PDB entry 7MPW | X-ray diffraction, 3.00 A resolution | chains B and C of the 6 polymer chains in the assembly

== Chain B (and C) ==
Protein: BMC domain-containing protein
Source organism: Escherichia coli
Notes: chain C of this document is another copy of the same molecule, construct and numbering; everything in this record applies to it too
UniProtKB: Q8G9V6 (Q8G9V6_ECOLX); residues 1-94 here = UniProt positions 1-94
Amino-acid sequence (101 residues; each row starts with the number of its first residue; numbers below 1 keep their minus sign (Met-6 is residue -6)):
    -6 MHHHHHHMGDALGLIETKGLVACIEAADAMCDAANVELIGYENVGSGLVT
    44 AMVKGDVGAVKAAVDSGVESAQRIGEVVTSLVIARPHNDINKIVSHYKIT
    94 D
Unresolved in the structure: -6 to 2, 84-94 (chain C: -6 to 2, 82-94)
Differences from the reference sequence: initiating methionine (-6); expression tag (-5 to 0); engineered mutation Asp25 (Lys in Q8G9V6)

== Interface between chain B and chain C ==
Pairs across the interface (35):
  Leu7(B) - Val14(C)  hydrophobic
  Leu7(B) - Ile17(C)  hydrophobic
  Glu9(B) - Gly12(C)
  Glu9(B) - Leu13(C)  hydrogen bond (side chain-backbone)
  Glu9(B) - Val14(C)  hydrogen bond (side chain-backbone)
  Glu35(B) - Leu13(C)
  Asn36(B) - Asn36(C)
  Val37(B) - Leu13(C)  hydrophobic
  Val37(B) - Asn36(C)  hydrogen bond (backbone-side chain)
  Val37(B) - Gly38(C)
  Val37(B) - Ser39(C)
  Val37(B) - Gly40(C)  hydrogen bond (backbone-backbone)
  Val37(B) - Val42(C)  hydrophobic
  Gly38(B) - Gly40(C)
  Ser39(B) - Lys11(C)
  Ser39(B) - Ser39(C)
  Ser39(B) - Gly40(C)
  Leu41(B) - Gly12(C)
  Thr43(B) - Leu13(C)
  Thr43(B) - Val14(C)
  Thr72(B) - Val14(C)
  Thr72(B) - Ile67(C)
  Leu74(B) - Val14(C)  hydrophobic
  Leu74(B) - Glu18(C)
  Ile76(B) - Ile17(C)  hydrophobic
  Ile76(B) - Asp21(C)
  Pro79(B) - Asp21(C)
  His80(B) - Asp21(C)  hydrogen bond (backbone-side chain)
  His80(B) - Cys24(C)
  Asp82(B) - Glu30(C)
  Asp82(B) - Leu31(C)  hydrogen bond (side chain-backbone)
  Ile83(B) - Ala20(C)
  Ile83(B) - Asp21(C)
  Ile83(B) - Leu31(C)  hydrophobic
  Ile83(B) - Tyr34(C)
Also at the interface, not in a pair above, chain B (19 interface residues in all): Leu5, Met45, Arg78
Also at the interface, not in a pair above, chain C (19 interface residues in all): Leu41

== Summary ==
Chain B and chain C each contribute 19 residues to their interface, with 6 hydrogen bonds. Polar contacts
include Glu9(B)-Leu13(C), Glu9(B)-Val14(C) and Val37(B)-Asn36(C).
Chain B and chain C are both BMC domain-containing protein (Escherichia coli); the structure, CmcB from Type
II Cut MCP, was determined by X-ray diffraction (same publication as 7MGP, 7MMX, 7MN4, 7MPV and 7MPX).
